PDB entry 7LV8 | electron microscopy, 3.40 A resolution | chains A and J of the 10 polymer chains in the assembly

Chain A:
Name: Histone doublet Delta-Gamma (Gamma)
From: Marseillevirus marseillevirus
Reference sequence: D2XB48 (D2XB48_GBMV); residues 113-216 here correspond to UniProt positions 129-232 (UniProt number = residue number + 16)
Amino-acid sequence (106 residues; each row starts with the number of its first residue):
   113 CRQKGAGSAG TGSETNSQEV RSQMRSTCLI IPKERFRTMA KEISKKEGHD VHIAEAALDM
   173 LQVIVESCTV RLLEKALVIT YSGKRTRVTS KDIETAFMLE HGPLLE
Unresolved in the structure: 215-218
Sequence notes: expression tag (217-218)
What the authors report for this chain:
  - contacts within the chain: Arg197-Asp204 (salt bridge)
  - binding site for the 121-nt DNA strand: Arg114, Gln115

Chain J:
Molecule: 121-nt DNA strand
Sequence (121 nucleotides; numbered -60 to 60; the number before each row is that of its first residue; numbers below 1 keep their minus sign (DG-60 is residue -60)):
   -60 GTGCCGAGGC CGCTCAATTG GTCGTAGACA GCTCTAGCAC CGCTTAAACG CACGTACGGA
     0 TTCTCCCCCG CGTTTTAACC GCCAAGGGGA TTACTCCCTA GTCTCCAGGC ACGTGTCAGA
    60 T

Chain A / chain J interface:
Pairs across the interface (12; chain A residue first):
  Arg114(A) - DA-15(J)  hydrogen bond to the base
  Arg114(A) - DA-14(J)  sugar contact
  Arg149(A) - DC-23(J)  phosphate contact
  Lys153(A) - DC-23(J)  salt bridge to the phosphate
  His164(A) - DC-23(J)  sugar contact
  Ile165(A) - DG-24(J)  sugar contact
  Ile165(A) - DC-23(J)  hydrogen bond to the phosphate
  Ala166(A) - DG-24(J)  phosphate contact
  Glu167(A) - DG-24(J)  phosphate contact
  Thr198(A) - DG-3(J)  hydrogen bond to the phosphate
  Arg199(A) - DC-4(J)  hydrogen bond to the sugar
  Arg199(A) - DG-3(J)  phosphate contact
Also at the interface, not in a pair above, chain A (11 interface residues in all): Gly124, Arg197
Also at the interface, not in a pair above, chain J (9 interface residues in all): DA-22, DT-16, DG-2

Summary:
The interface between chain A and chain J involves 11 residues on one side and 9 on the other; the contacts
include 4 hydrogen bonds and 1 salt bridge. Polar pairs include Arg114(A)-DA-15(J), Arg199(A)-DC-4(J) and
Ile165(A)-DC-23(J). The paper reports a binding site for the 121-nt DNA strand at Arg114(A) and Gln115(A);
contacts within the chain involving Arg197(A) and Asp204(A).
Here chain A is Histone doublet Delta-Gamma (Gamma) (Marseillevirus marseillevirus) and chain J is a 121-nt
DNA strand. Entry 7LV8 (Structure of the Marseillevirus nucleosome) was determined by electron microscopy
together with 7LV9 from the same study.
